PDB entry 3SDX | X-ray diffraction, 3.12 A resolution | chains A and B of the 4 polymer chains in the assembly

[Chain A]
Protein: Antigen-presenting glycoprotein CD1d
From: Homo sapiens
Notes: fragment: extracellular domain
Reference sequence: P15813 (CD1D_HUMAN); residues 6-277 here correspond to UniProt positions 24-295 (UniProt number = residue number + 18)
Chain sequence (275 residues; row label = number of the first residue in the row):
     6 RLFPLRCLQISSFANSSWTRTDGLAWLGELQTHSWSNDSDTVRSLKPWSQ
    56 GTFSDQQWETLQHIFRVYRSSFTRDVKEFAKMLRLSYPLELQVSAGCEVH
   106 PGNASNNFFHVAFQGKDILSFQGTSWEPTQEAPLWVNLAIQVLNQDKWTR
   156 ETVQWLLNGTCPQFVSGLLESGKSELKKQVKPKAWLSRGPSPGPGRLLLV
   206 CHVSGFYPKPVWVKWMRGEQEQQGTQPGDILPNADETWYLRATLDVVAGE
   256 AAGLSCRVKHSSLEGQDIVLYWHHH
Cystine bridges: C102-C166, C206-C261
Construct notes: expression tag (278-280)
Residues lining bound ligands: GCY (N-[(2S,3R)-1-(beta-D-galactopyranosyloxy)-3-hydroxyoctadec-4-en-2-yl]tetracosanamide): C12, Q14, F70, V72, Y73, S76, F77, D80, V81, F84, L88, L90, L94, L96, F114, V116, F118, I123, L124, W131, W140, A144, L148, D151, W153, T154, T157, V158, L161
Swiss-Prot annotation at these positions:
  - binding site (a D-galactosylceramide): D80, D151 to T154
  - glycosylation (N-linked (GlcNAc...) asparagine): N20, N42, N108, N163

[Chain B]
Protein: Beta-2-microglobulin
From: Homo sapiens
Reference sequence: P61769 (B2MG_HUMAN); residues 1-99 here correspond to UniProt positions 21-119 (UniProt number = residue number + 20)
Chain sequence (99 residues; row label = number of the first residue in the row):
     1 IQRTPKIQVYSRHPAENGKSNFLNCYVSGFHPSDIEVDLLKNGERIEKVE
    51 HSDLSFSKDWSFYLLYYTEFTPTEKDEYACRVNHVTLSQPKIVKWDRDM
Unresolved in the structure: 98-99
Cystine bridges: C25-C80
Swiss-Prot annotation at these positions:
  - modified residue: Q2 (Pyrrolidone carboxylic acid)
  - glycosylation: I1 (N-linked (Glc) (glycation) isoleucine), K19 (N-linked (Glc) (glycation) lysine), K41 (N-linked (Glc) (glycation) lysine), K48 (N-linked (Glc) (glycation) lysine), K58 (N-linked (Glc) (glycation) lysine), K91 (N-linked (Glc) (glycation) lysine), K94 (N-linked (Glc) (glycation) lysine)

[Interface between chain A and chain B]
Residue-residue contacts (46; chain A residue first):
  L13(A) with S55(B); F56(B), hydrophobic
  Q14(A) with F56(B)
  I15(A) with L54(B); F56(B), hydrophobic; F62(B), hydrophobic
  S17(A) with S33(B), hydrogen bond
  L29(A) with L54(B)
  W31(A) with S55(B)
  Q36(A) with D53(B)
  S39(A) with D53(B)
  E95(A) with P32(B); S33(B), hydrogen bond; F62(B)
  Q97(A) with H31(B), hydrogen bond; F56(B); W60(B), hydrogen bond (side chain-backbone); F62(B)
  V98(A) with F56(B)
  S99(A) with W60(B)
  H115(A) with W60(B)
  A117(A) with W60(B)
  Q119(A) with H31(B)
  G120(A) with R3(B), hydrogen bond (backbone-side chain); H31(B); W60(B)
  K121(A) with Q2(B)
  D122(A) with W60(B), hydrogen bond
  W190(A) with P14(B)
  S209(A) with R12(B), hydrogen bond (side chain-backbone)
  G210(A) with R12(B)
  D234(A) with K6(B), salt bridge; Q8(B), hydrogen bond
  L236(A) with Y10(B); Y26(B), hydrophobic
  P237(A) with Y10(B), hydrogen bond (backbone-side chain); Y26(B), hydrophobic; L65(B)
  N238(A) with R12(B); N24(B), hydrogen bond
  A239(A) with Y67(B)
  D240(A) with R12(B), salt bridge
  T242(A) with R12(B)
  Y244(A) with Y10(B), hydrophobic
  R246(A) with V9(B); Y10(B)
Also at the interface, not in a pair above, chain A (31 interface residues in all): P195
Also at the interface, not in a pair above, chain B (24 interface residues in all): H13, Y63, D96

[Overview]
The interface between chain A and chain B involves 31 residues on one side and 24 on the other; the contacts
include 10 hydrogen bonds and 2 salt bridges. Polar pairs include D234(A)-K6(B), D240(A)-R12(B) and
S17(A)-S33(B). Ligands of chain A: compound GCY.
Here chain A is Antigen-presenting glycoprotein CD1d and chain B is Beta-2-microglobulin, both from Homo
sapiens. Entry 3SDX (Crystal structure of human autoreactive-Valpha24 NKT TCR in complex with
CD1d-beta-galactosylceramide) was determined by X-ray diffraction together with 3SCM, 3SDA, 3SDC and 3SDD from
the same study.
